Entry 6OPF (X-ray diffraction, 2.00 A resolution); this record covers chains A and D of the 4 polymer chains in the assembly.

[Chain A]
Protein: Nuclear RNA export factor 2, Panoramix fusion
Organism: Drosophila melanogaster
UniProt: chimeric construct of Q9VV73, Q9W2H9: residues 781-841 from Q9VV73 (NXF2_DROME) positions 781-841 (same numbers); residues 946-975 from Q9W2H9 positions 311-340 (UniProt number = residue number - 635)
Sequence (98 residues; numbered 780 to 975; 98 numbers in that range are skipped by the numbering (no residue carries them; nothing is unmodelled there); the number before each row is that of its first residue):
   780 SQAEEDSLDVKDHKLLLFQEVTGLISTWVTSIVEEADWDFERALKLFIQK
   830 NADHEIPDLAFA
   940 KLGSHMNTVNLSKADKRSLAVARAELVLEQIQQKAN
Disordered / not traced: 780, 940-948, 973-975
Construct notes: expression tag (780); linker (940-945)

[Chain D]
Protein: Nuclear RNA export factor 2, Panoramix fusion
Organism: Drosophila melanogaster
UniProt: chimeric construct of Q9VV73, Q9W2H9: residues 781-841 from Q9VV73 (NXF2_DROME) positions 781-841 (same numbers); residues 946-975 from Q9W2H9 positions 311-340 (UniProt number = residue number - 635)
Sequence (98 residues; each row starts with the number of its first residue; note: 98 numbers in that range are skipped by the numbering (no residue carries them; nothing is unmodelled there)):
   780 SQAEEDSLDVKDHKLLLFQEVTGLISTWVTSIVEEADWDFERALKLFIQK
   830 NADHEIPDLAFAKLGSHM
   946 NTVNLSKADKRSLAVARAELVLEQIQQKAN
Disordered / not traced: 780-784, 946-949, 973-975
Construct notes: expression tag (780); linker (842-847)

[How chain A and chain D interact]
Pairs across the interface - 19 pairs, chain A then chain D:
  Glu784(A) - Gly844(D)
  Glu784(A) - Ser845(D)
  Glu784(A) - His846(D)  salt bridge
  Leu787(A) - Ala841(D)
  Leu787(A) - Lys842(D)
  Asp788(A) - Lys842(D)  salt bridge
  Asp791(A) - Ile804(D)
  Asp791(A) - Ser805(D)  hydrogen bond
  Asp791(A) - Lys842(D)
  Leu794(A) - Ile804(D)  hydrophobic
  Leu794(A) - Thr806(D)
  Leu795(A) - Ser805(D)
  Leu795(A) - Thr806(D)
  Gln798(A) - Thr806(D)
  Gln798(A) - Ser810(D)
  Ser805(A) - Thr806(D)  hydrogen bond (side chain-backbone)
  Ser805(A) - Trp807(D)
  Ser805(A) - Ser810(D)  hydrogen bond
  Thr806(A) - Trp807(D)
Interface residues without a listed pair, chain A (11 interface residues in all): Val808, Thr809
Interface residues without a listed pair, chain D (14 interface residues in all): Gln798, Thr809, Glu834, Met847

[In short]
Chain A and chain D form an interface of 11 and 14 residues respectively, with 3 hydrogen bonds and 2 salt
bridges. Among the polar pairs are Glu784(A)-His846(D), Asp788(A)-Lys842(D) and Asp791(A)-Ser805(D).
Chain A and chain D are both Nuclear RNA export factor 2, Panoramix fusion (Drosophila melanogaster); the
structure, Crystal structure of dmNxf2 UBA domain fused with Panoramix helix, was determined by X-ray
diffraction (same publication as 6MRK).
